7B85 - chain A; structure by X-ray diffraction, 2.50 A resolution.

Chain A:
Name: Epidermal growth factor receptor
From: Homo sapiens
Notes: EC 2.7.10.1
Reference sequence: P00533 (EGFR_HUMAN); residue numbers follow UniProt; this construct covers 695-1022
Amino-acid sequence (333 residues; each row starts with the number of its first residue):
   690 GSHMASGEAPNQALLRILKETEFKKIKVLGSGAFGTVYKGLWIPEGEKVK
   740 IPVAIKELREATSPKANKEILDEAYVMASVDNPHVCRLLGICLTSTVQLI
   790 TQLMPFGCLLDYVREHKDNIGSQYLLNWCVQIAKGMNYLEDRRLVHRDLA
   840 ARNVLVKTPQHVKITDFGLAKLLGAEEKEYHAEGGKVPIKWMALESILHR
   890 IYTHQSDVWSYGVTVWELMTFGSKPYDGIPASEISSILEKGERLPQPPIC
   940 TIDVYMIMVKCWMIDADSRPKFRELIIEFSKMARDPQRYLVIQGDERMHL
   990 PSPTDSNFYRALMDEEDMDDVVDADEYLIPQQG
Unresolved in the structure: 690-696, 748-751, 873-874, 986-991, 1021-1022
Sequence notes: expression tag (690-694)
UniProt features mapped onto this chain:
  - active site: Asp837 (Proton acceptor)
  - binding site (ATP): Leu718 to Val726, Lys745, Thr790, Gln791, Asp855
  - site: Tyr1016 (Important for interaction with PIK3C2B)
  - modified residue: Ser695 (Phosphoserine), Lys745 (N6-(2-hydroxyisobutyryl)lysine), Tyr869 (Phosphotyrosine), Ser991 (Phosphoserine), Ser995 (Phosphoserine), Tyr998 (Phosphotyrosine), Tyr1016 (Phosphotyrosine)
  - cross-link (Glycyl lysine isopeptide (Lys-Gly)): Lys716 (interchain with G-Cter in ubiquitin), Lys737 (interchain with G-Cter in ubiquitin), Lys754 (interchain with G-Cter in ubiquitin), Lys757 (interchain with G-Cter in ubiquitin), Lys867 (interchain with G-Cter in ubiquitin), Lys929 (interchain with G-Cter in ubiquitin), Lys960 (interchain with G-Cter in ubiquitin), Lys970 (interchain with G-Cter in ubiquitin)
  - natural variant: Glu709 (E709A: Found in a lung cancer sample; E709G: Found in a lung cancer sample; E709K: Found in a lung cancer sample), Gly719 (G719A: Found in a lung cancer sample; G719C: Found in a lung cancer sample; G719D: Found in a lung cancer sample; G719S: Found in a lung cancer sample), Gly724 (G724S: Found in a lung cancer sample), Glu734 (E734K: Found in a lung cancer sample), Glu746 to Ser752 (sequence variant, change not given here; Found in a lung cancer sample), Glu746 to Thr751 (sequence variant, change not given here; Found in a lung cancer sample), Glu746 to Ala750 (deletion: Found in a lung cancer sample), Glu746 (deletion: Found in a lung cancer sample), Leu747 to Thr751 (deletion: Found in a lung cancer sample), Leu747 to Glu749 (deletion: Found in a lung cancer sample), Leu747 (L747F: Found in a lung cancer sample), Arg748 (R748P: Found in a lung cancer sample), 12 further natural variant entries in UniProt
  - mutagenesis: Pro699 (P699A: Reduced phosphorylation), Asn700 (N700A: Abolishes phosphorylation), Leu704 (L704A: Abolishes phosphorylation), Arg705 (R705A: Abolishes phosphorylation), Ile706 (I706A: Abolishes phosphorylation), Lys745 (K745A/M: Abolishes kinase activity), Asp974 (D974A: Strongly reduced phosphorylation), Arg977 (R977A: Reduced phosphorylation), Glu1005 to Asp1006 (Constitutively activated kinase), Tyr1016 (Y1016F: 50% decrease in interaction with PIK3C2B. 65% decrease in interaction with PIK3C2B; when associated with F-1197. Abolishes interaction with PIK3C2B; when associated with F-1197 and F-1092)
Covalently attached groups: Mobocertinib, bound form (R28) linked to Cys797
Small-molecule neighbours: Mobocertinib, bound form (R28; propan-2-yl 2-[[4-[2-(dimethylamino)ethyl-methyl-amino]-2-methoxy-5-(propanoylamino)phenyl]amino]-4-(1-methylindol-3-yl)pyrimidine-5-carboxylate): Leu718, Gly719, Phe723, Val726, Lys728, Ala743, Ile744, Lys745, Glu762, Cys775, Leu788, Thr790, Gln791, Leu792, Met793, Pro794, Gly796, Asp800, Arg841, Leu844, Thr854, Asp855

In short:
Covalently linked Mobocertinib, bound form: at Cys797. From UniProt: active-site residue Asp837, 13
ATP-binding residues and 11 mutagenesis sites.
Chain A is Epidermal growth factor receptor (Homo sapiens); the structure, Crystal Structure of EGFR-WT in
Complex with TAK-788, was determined by X-ray diffraction (same publication as 7A6I, 7A6J and 7A6K).
